Entry 8GH3 (electron microscopy, 3.53 A resolution); this record covers chains A and C of the 6 polymer chains in the assembly.

Chain A (and C):
Molecule: malate dehydrogenase
Source organism: Trypanosoma cruzi strain CL Brener
Notes: chain C of this document is another copy of the same molecule, construct and numbering; everything in this record applies to it too
UniProt: Q4DRD8 (Q4DRD8_TRYCC); residue numbers follow UniProt; this construct covers 1-323
Chain sequence (323 residues; each row starts with the number of its first residue):
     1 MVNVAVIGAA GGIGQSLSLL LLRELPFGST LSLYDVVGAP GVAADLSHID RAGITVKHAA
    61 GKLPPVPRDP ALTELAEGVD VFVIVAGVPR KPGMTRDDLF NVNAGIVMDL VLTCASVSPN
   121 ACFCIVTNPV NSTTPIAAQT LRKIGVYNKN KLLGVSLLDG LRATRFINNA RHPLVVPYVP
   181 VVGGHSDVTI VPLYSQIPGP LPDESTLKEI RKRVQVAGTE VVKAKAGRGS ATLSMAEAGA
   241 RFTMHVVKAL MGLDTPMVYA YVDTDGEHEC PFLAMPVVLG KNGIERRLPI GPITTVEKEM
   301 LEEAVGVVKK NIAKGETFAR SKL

How chain A and chain C interact:
Pairs across the interface (8):
  Pro173(A) with Thr255(C), hydrogen bond (backbone-side chain)
  Leu174(A) with Arg286(C)
  Val175(A) with Thr255(C)
  Tyr178(A) with Pro198(C)
  Pro198(A) with Tyr178(C)
  Pro200(A) with Pro289(C), hydrophobic
  Arg286(A) with His172(C), hydrogen bond (side chain-backbone); Pro200(C)
Interface residues without a listed pair, chain A (9 interface residues in all): Thr255, Leu288
Interface residues without a listed pair, chain C (14 interface residues in all): Pro173, Leu174, Val175, Gly199, Met257, Val278, Leu288

Overview:
Chain A and chain C form an interface of 9 and 14 residues respectively, with 2 hydrogen bonds. Among the
polar pairs are Pro173(A)-Thr255(C) and Arg286(A)-His172(C).
Chain A and chain C are both malate dehydrogenase (Trypanosoma cruzi strain CL Brener); the structure,
Structure of Trypanosoma (MDH)4-(Pex5)2, distal conformation, was determined by electron microscopy together
with 8GGD, 8GGH, 8GH2 and 8GI0 from the same study.
